PDB entry 6S3R | electron microscopy, 3.50 A resolution | chains A and F of the 11 polymer chains in the assembly

Chain A:
Molecule: Flagellar biosynthetic protein FliP
Source organism: Pseudomonas savastanoi pv. phaseolicola (strain 1448A / Race 6)
UniProt: Q48GF5 (Q48GF5_PSE14); numbering as in UniProt (aligned over 1-250)
Chain sequence (250 residues; row label = number of the first residue in the row):
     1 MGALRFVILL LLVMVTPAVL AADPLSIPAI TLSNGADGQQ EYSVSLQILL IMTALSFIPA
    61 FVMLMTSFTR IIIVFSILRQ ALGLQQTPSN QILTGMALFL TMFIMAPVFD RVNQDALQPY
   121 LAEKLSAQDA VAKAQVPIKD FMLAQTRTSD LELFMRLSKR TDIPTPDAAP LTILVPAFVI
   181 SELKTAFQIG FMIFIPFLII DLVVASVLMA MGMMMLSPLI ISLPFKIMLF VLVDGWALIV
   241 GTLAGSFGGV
Unresolved in the structure: 1-54

Chain F:
Molecule: Flagellar biosynthetic protein FliR
Source organism: Pseudomonas savastanoi pv. phaseolicola
UniProt: A0A0P9WRJ4 (A0A0P9WRJ4_PSESH); residue numbers follow UniProt; this construct covers 1-261
Chain sequence (300 residues; numbered 1 to 300; the number before each row is that of its first residue):
     1 MQPMLALTDI QISTWVASFM LPMFRIVALL MTMPVIGTTL VPRRVRLYLA FAITVVVAPA
    61 LPAMPPVQAL DLSGLLLIGE QIIIGAGMGL SLQMFFHIFV IAGQIISTQM GMGFASMVDP
   121 TNGVSSAVIG QFFTMLVTLL FLFMNGHLVV LEVLVESFTT MPVGGGLLVN NFWELANGLG
   181 WALSSGLRLV LPAITALLII NIAFGVMTRA APQLNIFSIG FPLTLVLGMV ILWMSMGDIL
   241 NQYQPIASQA LQSLRDMVRA RENLYFQGQF GSWSHPQFEK GGGSGGGSGG GSWSHPQFEK
Unresolved in the structure: 1-9, 262-300
Differences from the reference sequence: expression tag (262-300)

Interface between chain A and chain F:
Pairs across the interface - 54 pairs, chain A then chain F:
  Ser56(A) with Tyr48(F), hydrogen bond
  Ala60(A) with Tyr48(F), hydrophobic
  Met63(A) with Arg44(F)
  Leu64(A) with Tyr48(F), hydrophobic; Leu49(F)
  Thr69(A) with Val45(F)
  Ser76(A) with Leu40(F)
  Ile77(A) with Leu40(F), hydrophobic
  Gln80(A) with Leu40(F); Gln131(F)
  Asp150(A) with Leu148(F)
  Leu153(A) with Leu148(F), hydrophobic; Glu152(F)
  Phe154(A) with Val56(F), hydrophobic
  Arg156(A) with Glu152(F), salt bridge
  Leu157(A) with Val155(F), hydrophobic
  Thr172(A) with Val56(F)
  Ile173(A) with Val56(F), hydrophobic
  Pro176(A) with Val56(F), hydrophobic
  Val179(A) with Leu49(F), hydrophobic
  Ile180(A) with His147(F); Leu151(F), hydrophobic
  Leu183(A) with Ile36(F), hydrophobic; Leu49(F), hydrophobic
  Lys184(A) with Leu142(F); Phe143(F)
  Phe187(A) with Val35(F); Val41(F), hydrophobic; Leu142(F), hydrophobic
  Gln188(A) with Phe143(F)
  Phe191(A) with Met135(F), hydrophobic; Thr138(F); Leu139(F), hydrophobic
  Phe194(A) with Gln131(F); Met135(F), hydrophobic
  Leu198(A) with Ala127(F); Phe132(F), hydrophobic; Met135(F), hydrophobic
  Leu202(A) with Met112(F), hydrophobic; Val128(F); Ile129(F), hydrophobic; Met229(F), hydrophobic
  Ser206(A) with Met112(F); Leu225(F)
  Met209(A) with Gly111(F); Phe114(F), hydrophobic; Leu225(F), hydrophobic
  Ala210(A) with Pro222(F), hydrophobic; Leu225(F)
  Gly212(A) with Phe217(F)
  Met214(A) with Phe114(F), hydrophobic
  Met215(A) with Val118(F), hydrophobic
  Ser217(A) with Asn122(F)
  Pro218(A) with Asn122(F)
Interface residues without a listed pair, chain A (40 interface residues in all): Ile72, Ile73, Ser149, Val175, Ile195, Ala205
Interface residues without a listed pair, chain F (37 interface residues in all): Pro42, Ala52, Ile53, Phe221

Summary:
40 residues of chain A and 37 residues of chain F are in contact; the contacts include 1 hydrogen bond and 1
salt bridge. Polar pairs include Arg156(A)-Glu152(F) and Ser56(A)-Tyr48(F).
Here chain A is Flagellar biosynthetic protein FliP (Pseudomonas savastanoi pv. phaseolicola (strain 1448A /
Race 6)) and chain F is Flagellar biosynthetic protein FliR (Pseudomonas savastanoi pv. phaseolicola). Entry
6S3R (Structure of the FliPQR complex from the flagellar type 3 secretion system of Pseudomonas savastanoi)
was determined by electron microscopy, deposited together with 6S3L and 6S3S.
